8K25 - chains a and d of the 8 polymer chains in the assembly; structure by electron microscopy, 3.40 A resolution.

# Chain a
Name: HD Cas3-type domain-containing protein
Organism: Vibrio phage ICP1_2004_A
UniProt: F1D5V9 (F1D5V9_9CAUD); residues 1-81 here = UniProt positions 1-81
Chain sequence (81 residues; row label = number of the first residue in the row):
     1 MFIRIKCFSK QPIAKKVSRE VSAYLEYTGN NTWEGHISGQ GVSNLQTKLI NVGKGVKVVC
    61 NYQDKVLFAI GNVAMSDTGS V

# Chain d
Name: Cas1
Organism: Vibrio phage ICP1_2004_A
UniProt: F1D5W0 (F1D5W0_9CAUD); residues 1-296 here = UniProt positions 1-296
Chain sequence (296 residues; each row starts with the number of its first residue):
     1 MQKQILTSQK RNMYILSRCK VLVKNGQVCH LHEDGNVYTV PYANTVFIGL AEGTSITNEA
    61 MSMLAANGVI VFWTKGGGYD MFAADIICHL PQADYRPTKY MQNWVRLWLD EEKKLSAAKE
   121 ILKMRVDSLS THVHDFGVDV ENKRVSSIVN KFDKGVTQAT SFESLLGHEG TFVKSLYKEY
   181 ALEYEIEFKR DHKSADNYNK FLTLGNYYAY GIARSSLWAL GIDNSFPLLH GSTRRGGLVF
   241 DVADIIKTSI ILPLAFHAAD QGMSNTEFKR SCVAYFDKND ILAYLINNIK RLCMEN
Not modelled in the structure: 76-82

# Interface between chain a and chain d
Contacting residue pairs (4; chain a residue first):
  Ser76(a) with Tyr38(d)
  Asp77(a) with Thr266(d)
  Thr78(a) with Arg270(d)
  Val81(a) with Asn36(d)
Interface residues without a listed pair, chain a (5 interface residues in all): Gly79
Interface residues without a listed pair, chain d (5 interface residues in all): Lys269

# Summary
The chain a/chain d interface involves 5 residues from each chain.
Here chain a is HD Cas3-type domain-containing protein and chain d is Cas1, both from Vibrio phage
ICP1_2004_A. Entry 8K25 (Structure of Cas1-Cas2-dsDNA complex) was determined by electron microscopy.
